PDB entry 5F8G | X-ray diffraction, 2.78 A resolution | chains A and B of the 3 polymer chains in the assembly

== Chain A ==
Protein: Genome polyprotein
From: Enterovirus A71
Reference sequence: E5RPG3 (E5RPG3_9ENTO); residues 1-462 here correspond to UniProt positions 1732-2193 (UniProt number = residue number + 1731)
Sequence (468 residues; numbered 1 to 468; the number before each row is that of its first residue):
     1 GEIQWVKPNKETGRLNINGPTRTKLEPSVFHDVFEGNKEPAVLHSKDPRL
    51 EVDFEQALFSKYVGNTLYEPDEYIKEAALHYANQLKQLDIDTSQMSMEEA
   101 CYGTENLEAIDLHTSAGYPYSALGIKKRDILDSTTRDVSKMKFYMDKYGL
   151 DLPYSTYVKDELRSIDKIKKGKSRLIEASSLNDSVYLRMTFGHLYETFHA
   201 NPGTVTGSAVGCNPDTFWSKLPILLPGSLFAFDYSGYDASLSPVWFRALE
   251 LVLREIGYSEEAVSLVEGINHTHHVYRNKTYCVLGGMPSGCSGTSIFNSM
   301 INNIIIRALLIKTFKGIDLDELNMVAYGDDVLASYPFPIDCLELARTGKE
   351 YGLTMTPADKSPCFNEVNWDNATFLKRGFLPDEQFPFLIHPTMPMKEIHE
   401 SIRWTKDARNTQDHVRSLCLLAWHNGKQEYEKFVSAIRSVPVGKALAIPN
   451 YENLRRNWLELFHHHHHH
Disordered / not traced: 463-468
Sequence notes: expression tag (463-468)
Bound ions: Zn2+: His271, His273, Cys282, Glu343

== Chain B ==
Molecule: 35-nt RNA strand
Sequence (35 nucleotides; numbered 581 to 615; the number before each row is that of its first residue):
   581 GGGAGAUGAAAGUCUCCAGGUCUCUCUCGUCGAAA
Disordered / not traced: 581-598, 611-615

== Interface between chain A and chain B ==
Residue-residue contacts - 44 pairs, chain A then chain B:
  Pro20(A) - G599(B)  base contact
  Arg22(A) - G599(B)  base contact
  Lys24(A) - G599(B)  base contact
  Leu43(A) - G599(B)  base contact
  Leu107(A) - U603(B)  phosphate contact
  Glu108(A) - U603(B)  hydrogen bond to the phosphate
  Thr114(A) - G600(B)  hydrogen bond to the phosphate
  Thr114(A) - U601(B)  hydrogen bond to the phosphate
  Ser115(A) - G599(B)  hydrogen bond to the phosphate
  Ser115(A) - G600(B)  hydrogen bond to the phosphate
  Ser121(A) - G599(B)  hydrogen bond to the phosphate
  Lys127(A) - U601(B)  salt bridge to the phosphate
  Tyr157(A) - G599(B)  sugar contact
  Lys159(A) - G600(B)  hydrogen bond to the base
  Asp160(A) - G599(B)  base contact
  Ile176(A) - G599(B)  sugar contact
  Ile176(A) - G600(B)  base contact
  Glu177(A) - G600(B)  sugar contact
  Ala178(A) - G600(B)  sugar contact
  Ser179(A) - G600(B)  hydrogen bond to the sugar
  Ser184(A) - U601(B)  sugar contact
  Arg188(A) - C602(B)  salt bridge to the phosphate
  His199(A) - C602(B)  phosphate contact
  His199(A) - U603(B)  salt bridge to the phosphate
  Val210(A) - U603(B)  sugar contact
  Gly211(A) - U603(B)  hydrogen bond to the sugar
  Gly211(A) - C604(B)  sugar contact
  Cys212(A) - U603(B)  sugar contact
  Cys212(A) - C604(B)  sugar contact
  Asn213(A) - C604(B)  hydrogen bond to the sugar
  Asn213(A) - U605(B)  sugar contact
  Ser289(A) - G600(B)  hydrogen bond to the base
  Gly290(A) - G600(B)  hydrogen bond to the sugar
  Gly290(A) - U601(B)  sugar contact
  Cys291(A) - U601(B)  hydrogen bond to the sugar
  Ser292(A) - U601(B)  phosphate contact
  Ser292(A) - C602(B)  hydrogen bond to the phosphate
  Gly293(A) - U601(B)  sugar contact
  Thr294(A) - U601(B)  sugar contact
  Tyr327(A) - U603(B)  sugar contact
  Asp413(A) - U607(B)  hydrogen bond to the sugar
  Arg416(A) - C606(B)  sugar contact
  Leu420(A) - U605(B)  sugar contact
  Leu420(A) - C606(B)  sugar contact
Other interface residues (no listed pair), chain A (38 interface residues in all): Asn106, Asp111, Pro214, Ser295

== Summary ==
38 residues of chain A face 9 of chain B across their interface; the contacts include 15 hydrogen bonds and 3
salt bridges. Polar contacts include Lys159(A)-G600(B), Ser289(A)-G600(B) and Ser179(A)-G600(B). His271(A),
His273(A), Cys282(A) and Glu343(A) coordinate Zn2+.
Here chain A is Genome polyprotein (Enterovirus A71) and chain B is a 35-nt RNA strand. Entry 5F8G
(Enterovirus 71 Polymerase Elongation Complex (C1S1 Form)) was determined by X-ray diffraction, deposited
together with 5F8H, 5F8I, 5F8J, 5F8L, 5F8M and 5F8N.
